Entry 4M1U (X-ray diffraction, 1.56 A resolution); this record covers chains A and B of the 6 polymer chains in the assembly.

[Chain A]
Protein: Shiga toxin 2 A-subunit
Organism: Escherichia coli O157:H7
Notes: EC 3.2.2.22; fragment: Stx2 subunit A (unp entries 230-319)
Reference sequence: Q7DI68 (Q7DI68_ECO57); residues 1-297 here correspond to UniProt positions 23-319 (UniProt number = residue number + 22)
Amino-acid sequence (297 residues; each row starts with the number of its first residue):
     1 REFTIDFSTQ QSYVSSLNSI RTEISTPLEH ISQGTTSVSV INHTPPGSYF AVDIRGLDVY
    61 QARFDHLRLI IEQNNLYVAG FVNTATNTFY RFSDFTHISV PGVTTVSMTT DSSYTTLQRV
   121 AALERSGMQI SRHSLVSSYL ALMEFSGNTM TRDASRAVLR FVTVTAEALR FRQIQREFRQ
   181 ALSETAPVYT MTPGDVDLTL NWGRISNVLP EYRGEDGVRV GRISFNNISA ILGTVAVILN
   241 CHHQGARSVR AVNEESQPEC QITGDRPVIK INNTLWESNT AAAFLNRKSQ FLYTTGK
Disordered / not traced: 243-258
Disulfide bonds: Cys241-Cys260

[Chain B]
Protein: Shiga toxin 2 B subunit
Organism: Escherichia coli
Notes: fragment: Stx2 subunit B (unp entries 20-89)
Reference sequence: Q7DJJ2 (Q7DJJ2_ECOLX); residues 1-70 here correspond to UniProt positions 20-89 (UniProt number = residue number + 19)
Amino-acid sequence (70 residues; each row starts with the number of its first residue):
     1 ADCAKGKIEF SKYNEDDTFT VKVDGKEYWT SRWNLQPLLQ SAQLTGMTVT IKSSTCESGS
    61 GFAEVQFNND
Disulfide bonds: Cys3-Cys56
Reported in the primary citation:
  - binding site for 2-acetamido-2-deoxy-alpha-D-galactopyranose: Lys12, Asn14, Glu15, Thr20, Glu27, Trp29, Ser31, Arg32, Phe62, Ala63
  - binding site for methyl beta-D-galactopyranoside: Glu15, Asp16, Trp29, Ser53, Ser54, Thr55, Gly59, Gly61
  - specificity-determining residues: Glu15 (proposed by the authors, not directly observed)

[Interface between chain A and chain B]
Contacting residue pairs (15; chain A residue first):
  Arg266(A) with Thr45(B); Asn69(B)
  Ile269(A) with Thr45(B)
  Ile271(A) with Leu44(B)
  Leu285(A) with Ser41(B); Leu44(B), hydrophobic; Thr45(B)
  Arg287(A) with Pro37(B)
  Lys288(A) with Asn34(B); Pro37(B)
  Ser289(A) with Trp33(B); Asn34(B), hydrogen bond (backbone-side chain); Pro37(B)
  Phe291(A) with Trp33(B), hydrophobic
  Leu292(A) with Asn34(B)

[Overview]
9 residues of chain A face 7 of chain B across their interface; the contacts include 1 hydrogen bond. Its one
hydrogen-bonded contact is Ser289(A)-Asn34(B). From the paper: a binding site for
2-acetamido-2-deoxy-alpha-D-galactopyranose at Lys12(B), Asn14(B) and Glu15(B) among others; a binding site
for methyl beta-D-galactopyranoside at Glu15(B), Asp16(B) and Trp29(B) among others.
Chain A is Shiga toxin 2 A-subunit (Escherichia coli O157:H7) and chain B is Shiga toxin 2 B subunit
(Escherichia coli); the structure, The crystal structure of Stx2 and a disaccharide ligand, was determined by
X-ray diffraction.
